Entry 6AT3 (X-ray diffraction, 1.46 A resolution); this record covers chains A and B.

[Chain A (and B)]
Protein: Phosphoenolpyruvate carboxykinase (ATP)
Source organism: Escherichia coli K-12
Notes: EC 4.1.1.49; chain B of this document is another copy of the same molecule, construct and numbering; everything in this record applies to it too
Reference sequence: P22259 (PCKA_ECOLI); residues 1-540 here = UniProt positions 1-540
Chain sequence (546 residues; numbered 1 to 546; the number before each row is that of its first residue):
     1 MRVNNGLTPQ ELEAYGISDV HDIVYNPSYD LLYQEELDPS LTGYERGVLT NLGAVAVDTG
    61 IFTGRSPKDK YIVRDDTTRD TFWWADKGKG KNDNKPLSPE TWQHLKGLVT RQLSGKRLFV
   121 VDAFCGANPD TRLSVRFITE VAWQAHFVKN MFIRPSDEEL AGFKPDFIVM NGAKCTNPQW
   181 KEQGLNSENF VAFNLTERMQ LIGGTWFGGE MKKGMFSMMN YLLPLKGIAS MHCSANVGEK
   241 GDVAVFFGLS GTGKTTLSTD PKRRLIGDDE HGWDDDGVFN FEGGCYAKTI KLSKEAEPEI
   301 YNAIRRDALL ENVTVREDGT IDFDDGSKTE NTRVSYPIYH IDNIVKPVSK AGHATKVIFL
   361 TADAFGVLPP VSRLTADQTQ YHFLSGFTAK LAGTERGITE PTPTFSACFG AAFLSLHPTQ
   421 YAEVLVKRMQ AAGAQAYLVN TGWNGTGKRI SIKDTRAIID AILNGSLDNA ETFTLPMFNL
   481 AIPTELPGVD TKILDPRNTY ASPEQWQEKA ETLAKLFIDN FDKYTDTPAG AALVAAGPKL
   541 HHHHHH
Unresolved in the structure: 1-6, 542-546 (chain B: 1-6, 541-546)
Sequence notes: engineered mutation Phe-207 (Tyr in P22259); expression tag (541-546)
Small-molecule neighbours:
  - oxaloacetate ion (OAA): Arg-65, Phe-207, Gly-209, Lys-212, Lys-213, His-232, Leu-249, Ser-250, Asp-269, Tyr-286, Arg-333, Phe-413
  - thiosulfate (THJ): Leu-249, Ser-250, Gly-251, Thr-252, Gly-253, Lys-254, Thr-255, Thr-256, Lys-288

[How chain A and chain B interact]
Contacting residue pairs - 20 pairs, chain A then chain B:
  Thr-446(A) / Thr-399(B)
  Lys-448(A) / Gly-326(B)  hydrogen bond (side chain-backbone)
  Lys-448(A) / Ser-327(B)
  Lys-448(A) / Lys-328(B)
  Asp-490(A) / Tyr-44(B)  hydrogen bond
  Asp-490(A) / Gly-60(B)
  Lys-492(A) / Tyr-44(B)
  Lys-492(A) / Ile-61(B)
  Ile-493(A) / Ile-61(B)  hydrophobic
  Asn-498(A) / Ile-61(B)
  Asn-498(A) / Arg-396(B)  hydrogen bond (backbone-side chain)
  Thr-499(A) / Ile-61(B)
  Thr-499(A) / Arg-396(B)
  Tyr-500(A) / Arg-396(B)
  Ala-501(A) / Asn-186(B)  hydrogen bond (backbone-side chain)
  Ala-501(A) / Arg-396(B)
  Ser-502(A) / Lys-68(B)
  Ser-502(A) / Asn-186(B)  hydrogen bond
  Pro-503(A) / Asn-186(B)
  Pro-503(A) / Ser-187(B)
Interface residues without a listed pair, chain A (13 interface residues in all): Gly-447, Arg-449
Interface residues without a listed pair, chain B (15 interface residues in all): Asp-69, Trp-180, Thr-329, Gly-397

[Overview]
Chain A and chain B form an interface of 13 and 15 residues respectively; the contacts include 5 hydrogen
bonds. Polar pairs include Lys-448(A)/Gly-326(B), Asp-490(A)/Tyr-44(B) and Asn-498(A)/Arg-396(B). Chain A
binds oxaloacetate ion and thiosulfate.
Chain A and chain B are both Phosphoenolpyruvate carboxykinase (ATP) (Escherichia coli K-12); the structure,
E. coli phosphoenolpyruvate carboxykinase Y207F mutant bound to thiosulfate and oxaloacetate, was determined
by X-ray diffraction, deposited together with 6ASI, 6ASM, 6ASN, 6AT2 and 6AT4.
